7DBB - chains B and F of the 6 polymer chains in the assembly; structure by X-ray diffraction, 2.81 A resolution.

[Chain B]
Name: Tubulin beta chain
From: Sus scrofa
Reference sequence: A0A287AGU7 (A0A287AGU7_PIG); the author numbering skips numbers that UniProt does not, so the offset changes along the chain: 1-42 = UniProt 1-42; 45-360 = UniProt 43-358; 369-455 = UniProt 359-445
Amino-acid sequence (445 residues; numbered 1 to 455; 10 numbers in that range are skipped by the numbering (no residue carries them; nothing is unmodelled there); the number before each row is that of its first residue):
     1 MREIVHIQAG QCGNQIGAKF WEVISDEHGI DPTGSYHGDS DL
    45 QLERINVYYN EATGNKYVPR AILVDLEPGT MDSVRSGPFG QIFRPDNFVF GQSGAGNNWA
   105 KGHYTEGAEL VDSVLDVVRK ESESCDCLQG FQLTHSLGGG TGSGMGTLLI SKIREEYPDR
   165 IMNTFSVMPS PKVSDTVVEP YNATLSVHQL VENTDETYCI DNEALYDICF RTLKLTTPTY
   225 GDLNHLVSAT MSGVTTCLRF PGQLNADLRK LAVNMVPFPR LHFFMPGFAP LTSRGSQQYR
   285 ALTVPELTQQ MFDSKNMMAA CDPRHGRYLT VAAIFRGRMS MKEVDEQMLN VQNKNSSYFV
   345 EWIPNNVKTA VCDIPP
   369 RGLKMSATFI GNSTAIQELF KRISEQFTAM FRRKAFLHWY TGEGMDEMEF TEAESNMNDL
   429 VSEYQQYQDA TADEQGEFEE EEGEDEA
Disordered / not traced: 279-281, 439-455
Metal / ion sites: Mg2+: Gln11 (together with GDP); Ca2+ near Glu113 (its only coordinating residue here)
Residues lining bound ligands:
  - GDP (guanosine-5'-diphosphate): Gly10, Gln11, Cys12, Gln15, Ile16, Asp69, Asn101, Ser140, Gly142, Gly143, Gly144, Thr145, Gly146, Val171, Pro173, Val177, Asp179, Glu183, Asn206, Leu209, Tyr224, Leu227, Asn228
  - H1F (5-phenyl-3-(3,4,5-trimethoxyphenyl)-3,4-dihydropyrazole-2-carbothioamide): Val238, Cys241, Leu242, Leu248, Ala250, Asp251, Lys254, Leu255, Asn258, Met259, Thr314, Val315, Ala316, Ala317, Ile318, Asn349, Asn350, Val351, Lys352, Thr353, Ala354, Ile378

[Chain F]
Name: Tubulin tyrosine ligase
From: Gallus gallus
Reference sequence: E1BQ43 (E1BQ43_CHICK); residue numbers follow UniProt; this construct covers 1-378
Amino-acid sequence (384 residues; row label = number of the first residue in the row):
     1 MYTFVVRDEN SSVYAEVSRL LLATGQWKRL RKDNPRFNLM LGERNRLPFG RLGHEPGLVQ
    61 LVNYYRGADK LCRKASLVKL IKTSPELSES CTWFPESYVI YPTNLKTPVA PAQNGIRHLI
   121 NNTRTDEREV FLAAYNRRRE GREGNVWIAK SSAGAKGEGI LISSEASELL DFIDEQGQVH
   181 VIQKYLEKPL LLEPGHRKFD IRSWVLVDHL YNIYLYREGV LRTSSEPYNS ANFQDKTCHL
   241 TNHCIQKEYS KNYGRYEEGN EMFFEEFNQY LMDALNTTLE NSILLQIKHI IRSCLMCIEP
   301 AISTKHLHYQ SFQLFGFDFM VDEELKVWLI EVNGAPACAQ KLYAELCQGI VDVAISSVFP
   361 LADTGQKTSQ PTSIFIKLHH HHHH
Disordered / not traced: 107-124, 153-157, 363-371
Construct notes: expression tag (379-384)
Residues lining bound ligands: AMP-PCP (ACP; phosphomethylphosphonic acid adenylate ester): Lys74, Pro95, Ile148, Lys150, Gln183, Lys184, Tyr185, Leu186, Lys198, Asp200, Arg202, Arg222, His239, Leu240, Thr241, Asn242, Asp318, Met320, Ile330, Glu331, Asn333

[How chain B and chain F interact]
Contacting residue pairs (8):
  Leu333(B) - Pro56(F)
  Gln336(B) - Arg36(F)  hydrogen bond
  Asn337(B) - Arg36(F)  hydrogen bond
  Asn337(B) - Gly57(F)
  Asn337(B) - Leu58(F)
  Lys338(B) - Met1(F)
  Ser340(B) - Asn34(F)  hydrogen bond
  Ser340(B) - Arg36(F)
Other interface residues (no listed pair), chain B (6 interface residues in all): Asn349
Other interface residues (no listed pair), chain F (9 interface residues in all): Thr3, Leu30, Glu55

[In short]
The interface between chain B and chain F involves 6 residues on one side and 9 on the other; the contacts
include 3 hydrogen bonds. Polar contacts include Gln336(B)-Arg36(F), Asn337(B)-Arg36(F) and
Ser340(B)-Asn34(F). Chain B binds GDP and compound H1F. Chain F binds AMP-PCP.
Here chain B is Tubulin beta chain (Sus scrofa) and chain F is Tubulin tyrosine ligase (Gallus gallus). Entry
7DBB (SSE in complex with tubulin) was determined by X-ray diffraction.
